Entry 3DHJ (X-ray diffraction, 2.00 A resolution); this record covers chain A.

[Chain A]
Name: Beta-2-microglobulin
Source organism: Homo sapiens
Reference sequence: P61769 (B2MG_HUMAN); residues 1-99 here correspond to UniProt positions 21-119 (UniProt number = residue number + 20)
Sequence (100 residues; each row starts with the number of its first residue; numbering starts at 0):
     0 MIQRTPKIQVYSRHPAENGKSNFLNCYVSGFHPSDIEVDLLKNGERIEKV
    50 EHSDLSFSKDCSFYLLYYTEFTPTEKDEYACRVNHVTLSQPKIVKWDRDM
Sequence notes: initiating methionine (0); engineered mutation Cys60 (Trp80 in P61769)
UniProt features mapped onto this chain:
  - modified residue: Gln2 (Pyrrolidone carboxylic acid)
  - glycosylation: Ile1 (N-linked (Glc) (glycation) isoleucine), Lys19 (N-linked (Glc) (glycation) lysine), Lys41 (N-linked (Glc) (glycation) lysine), Lys48 (N-linked (Glc) (glycation) lysine), Lys58 (N-linked (Glc) (glycation) lysine), Lys91 (N-linked (Glc) (glycation) lysine), Lys94 (N-linked (Glc) (glycation) lysine)
Disulfide bonds: Cys25-Cys80

[Summary]
Chain A is Beta-2-microglobulin (Homo sapiens); the structure, Beta 2 microglobulin mutant W60C, was
determined by X-ray diffraction together with 3DHM from the same study.
